PDB entry 8Q7S | X-ray diffraction, 2.70 A resolution | chains A and B of the 3 polymer chains in the assembly

Chain A:
Name: Spike protein S1
Organism: Severe acute respiratory syndrome coronavirus 2
Reference sequence: P0DTC2 (SPIKE_SARS2); numbering as in UniProt (aligned over 334-526)
Amino-acid sequence (196 residues; numbered 331 to 526; the number before each row is that of its first residue):
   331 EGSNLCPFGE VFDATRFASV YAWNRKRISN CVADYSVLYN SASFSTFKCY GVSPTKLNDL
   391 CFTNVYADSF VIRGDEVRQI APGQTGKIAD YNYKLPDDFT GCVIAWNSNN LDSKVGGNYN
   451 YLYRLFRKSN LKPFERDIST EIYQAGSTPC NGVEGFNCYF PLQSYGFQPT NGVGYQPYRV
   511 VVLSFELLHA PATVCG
Unresolved in the structure: 331-333, 522-526
Sequence notes: expression tag (331-333); engineered mutation Asp343 (Asn in P0DTC2)
Disulfide bonds: Cys336-Cys361, Cys379-Cys432, Cys480-Cys488
Ligand contacts: 1-ethoxy-2-(2-ethoxyethoxy)ethane (P4G): Ile358, Ser359, Asn360, Cys361, Val362, Ala363, Tyr365, Leu387, Asn388, Leu390, Cys391, Phe392, Thr393, Val395, Pro521
UniProt features mapped onto this chain:
  - region: Arg403 to Asp405 (Integrin-binding motif), Asn448 to Phe456 (Immunodominant HLA epitope recognized by the CD8+)

Chain B:
Name: VHH Antibody Re21H01
Organism: Vicugna pacos
Notes: antibody fragment or engineered binder
Amino-acid sequence (117 residues; numbered -1 to 115; the number before each row is that of its first residue; numbers below 1 keep their minus sign (Gly-1 is residue -1)):
    -1 GSQVQLVESG GALVQPGGSL RLSCVASGFT FSSFAMGWYR QAPGKECEWV ATITITGGST
    59 NYADSVKGRF TISRDNAKNT LYLQMNSLKP EDTAVYYCNP DPGCRGGGQG TQVTVSS
Unresolved in the structure: -1
Disulfide bonds: Cys22-Cys96, Cys45-Cys102

Chain A / chain B interface:
Contacting residue pairs - 43 pairs, chain A then chain B:
  Tyr369(A) with Thr52(B)
  Asn370(A) with Thr52(B); Thr54(B); Ser57(B)
  Ser371(A) with Thr52(B)
  Ala372(A) with Thr50(B); Thr52(B); Ser57(B); Thr58(B); Asn59(B)
  Phe374(A) with Thr50(B)
  Ser375(A) with Tyr37(B); Thr50(B); Pro98(B)
  Thr376(A) with Pro98(B), hydrogen bond (side chain-backbone); Asp99(B); Pro100(B)
  Phe377(A) with Ser31(B); Phe32(B); Ala33(B), hydrogen bond (backbone-backbone); Ile53(B)
  Lys378(A) with Phe32(B); Asp99(B), salt bridge
  Cys379(A) with Ser31(B), hydrogen bond (backbone-backbone); Phe32(B)
  Tyr380(A) with Phe32(B)
  Pro384(A) with Ser31(B); Ile53(B), hydrophobic
  Gly404(A) with Pro100(B)
  Asp405(A) with Arg103(B)
  Val407(A) with Asp99(B); Pro100(B)
  Arg408(A) with Asp99(B)
  Gln414(A) with Ser0(B)
  Thr500(A) with Glu44(B)
  Asn501(A) with Glu44(B)
  Gly502(A) with Glu44(B); Cys45(B)
  Val503(A) with Cys45(B), hydrogen bond (backbone-backbone); Glu46(B); Trp47(B); Gly101(B)
  Tyr508(A) with Pro100(B), hydrophobic
Other interface residues (no listed pair), chain A (24 interface residues in all): Val382, Thr385

In short:
24 residues of chain A and 21 residues of chain B are in contact, with 4 hydrogen bonds and 1 salt bridge.
Among the polar pairs are Lys378(A)-Asp99(B), Thr376(A)-Pro98(B) and Phe377(A)-Ala33(B). Ligands of chain A:
1-ethoxy-2-(2-ethoxyethoxy)ethane.
Chain A is Spike protein S1 (Severe acute respiratory syndrome coronavirus 2) and chain B is VHH Antibody
Re21H01 (Vicugna pacos); the structure, Crystal structure of the SARS-CoV-2 RBD (Wuhan) with neutralizing VHHs
Ma6F06 and Re21H01, was determined by X-ray diffraction together with 8Q94 and 8Q95 from the same study.
